PDB entry 7B0N | electron microscopy, 3.70 A resolution | chains D and I of the 42 polymer chains in the assembly

# Chain D
Protein: NUCM protein
Organism: Yarrowia lipolytica
Notes: EC 1.6.99.3
UniProtKB: Q9UUU1 (Q9UUU1_YARLL); numbering as in UniProt (aligned over 1-466)
Chain sequence (466 residues; row label = number of the first residue in the row):
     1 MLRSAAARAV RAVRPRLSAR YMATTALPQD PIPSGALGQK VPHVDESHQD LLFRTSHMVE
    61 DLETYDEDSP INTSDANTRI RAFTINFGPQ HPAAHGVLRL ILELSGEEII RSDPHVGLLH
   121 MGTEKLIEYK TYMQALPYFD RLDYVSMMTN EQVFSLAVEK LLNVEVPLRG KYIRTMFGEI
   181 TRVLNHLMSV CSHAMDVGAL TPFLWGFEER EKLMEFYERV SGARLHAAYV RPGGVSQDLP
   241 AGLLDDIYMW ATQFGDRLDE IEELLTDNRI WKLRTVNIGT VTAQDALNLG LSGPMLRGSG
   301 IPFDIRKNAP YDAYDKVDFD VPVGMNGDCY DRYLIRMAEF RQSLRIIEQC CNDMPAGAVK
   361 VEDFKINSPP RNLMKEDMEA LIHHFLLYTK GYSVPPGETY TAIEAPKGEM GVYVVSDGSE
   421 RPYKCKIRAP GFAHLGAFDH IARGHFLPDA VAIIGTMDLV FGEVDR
Not modelled in the structure: 1-29
Construct notes: engineered mutation M121 (Arg in Q9UUU1)
Small-molecule neighbours:
  - 1,2-Distearoyl-sn-glycerophosphoethanolamine (3PE): R269, I270, L273
  - diundecyl phosphatidyl choline (PLC): G35, A36, L37, G38
What the authors report for this chain:
  - mutagenesis - R121M: unchanged stability
  - conformationally variable residues (order/disorder transition): M121, Y144
  - catalytic residues: H95, Y144 (citing earlier work)
  - mutagenesis - R121M: abolished catalytic activity (quinone-reductase activity)
  - mutagenesis - R121M: decreased expression in response to complex I contents

# Chain I
Protein: Subunit NUIM of protein NADH:Ubiquinone Oxidoreductase (Complex I)
Organism: Yarrowia lipolytica
Notes: EC 1.6.99.3
UniProtKB: Q9UUT8 (Q9UUT8_YARLL); residues 234-426 here correspond to UniProt positions 37-229 (UniProt number = residue number - 197)
Chain sequence (193 residues; numbered 234 to 426; the number before each row is that of its first residue):
   234 SAINIYAGGS AAAAPPAGFR IHRPATWEES EEGALSKATK YFLLAEMFRG LYVVLEQFFR
   294 APYTIYYPFE KGPVSPRFRG EHALRRYPSG EERCIACKLC EAICPALAIT IDAEERIDGS
   354 RRTTKYDIDM TKCIYCGYCQ ESCPVDAIVE TPNVEYATET REELLYNKEK LLANGDKWEL
   414 ELQYALDADA PYR
Not modelled in the structure: 234-235
Ion coordination: 4Fe-4S cluster Fe site 1: C327, C330, C333, C376; 4Fe-4S cluster Fe site 2: C337, C366, C369, C372
Small-molecule neighbours:
  - 1,2-Distearoyl-sn-glycerophosphoethanolamine (3PE), molecule 1: T272, Y274, F275, L277, M280, F281, L284
  - 1,2-Distearoyl-sn-glycerophosphoethanolamine (3PE), molecule 2: K273, L276, A278, F281, R282, Y285
  - 4Fe-4S cluster (SF4), molecule 1: H315, C337, P338, A341, I342, C366, I367, Y368, C369, G370, Y371, C372, E383
  - 4Fe-4S cluster (SF4), molecule 2: L317, R326, C327, I328, A329, C330, K331, L332, C333, I344, Y359, S375, C376, V378, A380, I381

# How chain D and chain I interact
Residue-residue contacts (66):
  K130(D) - P338(I)  hydrogen bond (side chain-backbone)
  K130(D) - L340(I)
  M133(D) - I336(I)  hydrophobic
  M133(D) - Y371(I)  hydrogen bond (backbone-side chain)
  Q134(D) - A335(I)  hydrogen bond (side chain-backbone)
  Q134(D) - I336(I)
  Q134(D) - C337(I)  hydrogen bond (side chain-backbone)
  Q134(D) - P338(I)
  P137(D) - I367(I)  hydrophobic
  P137(D) - Y371(I)
  R141(D) - I367(I)
  W205(D) - V286(I)
  W205(D) - V287(I)  hydrophobic
  W205(D) - Q290(I)
  E208(D) - Y296(I)
  K212(D) - Y296(I)  hydrogen bond
  E218(D) - P306(I)
  E218(D) - S308(I)
  R219(D) - S308(I)
  R219(D) - R310(I)
  V220(D) - R310(I)  hydrogen bond (backbone-side chain)
  S221(D) - R310(I)
  S221(D) - R312(I)  hydrogen bond (backbone-side chain)
  G222(D) - R310(I)
  G222(D) - F311(I)
  G222(D) - R312(I)
  A223(D) - R312(I)
  H226(D) - R312(I)
  A227(D) - R312(I)  hydrogen bond (backbone-side chain)
  R231(D) - Y371(I)
  R231(D) - E374(I)  salt bridge
  S236(D) - E374(I)
  Q237(D) - R310(I)
  Q237(D) - D422(I)
  Q237(D) - Y425(I)
  Q237(D) - R426(I)
  D238(D) - R310(I)  hydrogen bond (backbone-side chain)
  L239(D) - Y425(I)
  P240(D) - R310(I)
  A241(D) - Y425(I)
  R257(D) - Q290(I)
  E260(D) - Q290(I)
  E260(D) - R293(I)  salt bridge
  E263(D) - R282(I)  salt bridge
  L264(D) - G283(I)
  L264(D) - V287(I)  hydrophobic
  D267(D) - E279(I)
  R269(D) - K273(I)  hydrogen bond (side chain-backbone)
  R269(D) - Y274(I)  hydrogen bond (side chain-backbone)
  R269(D) - L277(I)
  R269(D) - E279(I)  salt bridge
  I270(D) - M280(I)  hydrophobic
  G300(D) - F252(I)
  R371(D) - E374(I)  hydrogen bond (side chain-backbone)
  R371(D) - C376(I)  hydrogen bond (side chain-backbone)
  R371(D) - D379(I)  salt bridge
  R371(D) - R426(I)
  M374(D) - P377(I)  hydrophobic
  K375(D) - P377(I)
  K375(D) - D379(I)  salt bridge
  H384(D) - E374(I)
  H384(D) - S375(I)  hydrogen bond (side chain-backbone)
  F385(D) - L332(I)  hydrophobic
  Y388(D) - L332(I)
  Y388(D) - I336(I)
  Y388(D) - E374(I)
Also at the interface, not in a pair above, chain D (48 interface residues in all): L136, E209, E215, R224, A228, N268, P302, M325, P370, L387, T389
Also at the interface, not in a pair above, chain I (37 interface residues in all): I254, V307, Q373

# Summary
48 residues of chain D face 37 of chain I across their interface, with 14 hydrogen bonds and 6 salt bridges.
Polar contacts include R231(D)-E374(I), E260(D)-R293(I) and E263(D)-R282(I). One
1,2-Distearoyl-sn-glycerophosphoethanolamine molecule is bound between chain D and chain I. The paper reports
catalytic residues H95(D) and Y144(D); R121M of chain D abolishes catalytic activity (quinone-reductase
activity).
Chain D is NUCM protein and chain I is Subunit NUIM of protein NADH:Ubiquinone Oxidoreductase (Complex I),
both from Yarrowia lipolytica; the structure, A 3.7-angstrom structure of Yarrowia lipolytica complex I with
an R121M mutation in NUCM, was determined by electron microscopy.
